PDB entry 8ZDJ | electron microscopy, 3.74 A resolution | chains A and B of the 42 polymer chains in the assembly

# Chain A (and B)
Protein: Portal Protein (gp5)
Source organism: Mycolicibacterium smegmatis MC2 155
Notes: chain B of this document is another copy of the same molecule, construct and numbering; everything in this record applies to it too
Chain sequence (506 residues; numbered 2 to 507; the number before each row is that of its first residue):
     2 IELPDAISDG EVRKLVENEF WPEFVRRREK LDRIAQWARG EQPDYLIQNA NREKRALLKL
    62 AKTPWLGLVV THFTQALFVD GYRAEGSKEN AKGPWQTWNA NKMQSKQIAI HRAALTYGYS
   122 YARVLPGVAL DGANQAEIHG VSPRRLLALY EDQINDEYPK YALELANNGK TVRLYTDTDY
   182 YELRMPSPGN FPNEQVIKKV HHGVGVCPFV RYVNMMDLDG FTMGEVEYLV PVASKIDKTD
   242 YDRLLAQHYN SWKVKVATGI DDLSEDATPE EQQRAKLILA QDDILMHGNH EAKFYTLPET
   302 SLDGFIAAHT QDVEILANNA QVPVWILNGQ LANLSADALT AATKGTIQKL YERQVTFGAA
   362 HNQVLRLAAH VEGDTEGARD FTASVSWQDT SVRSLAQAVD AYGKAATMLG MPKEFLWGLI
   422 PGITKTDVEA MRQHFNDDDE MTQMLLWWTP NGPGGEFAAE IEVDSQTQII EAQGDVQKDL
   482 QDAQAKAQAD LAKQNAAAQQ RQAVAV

# Interface between chain A and chain B
Contacting residue pairs - 229 pairs, chain A then chain B:
  Arg40(A) - Phe222(B)
  Arg40(A) - Met224(B)
  Glu54(A) - Leu47(B)
  Ala57(A) - Tyr46(B)
  Ala57(A) - Leu47(B)  hydrophobic
  Leu58(A) - Lys239(B)
  Lys60(A) - Pro232(B)
  Leu61(A) - Tyr46(B)  hydrophobic
  Leu61(A) - Pro232(B)
  Leu61(A) - Ser235(B)
  Leu61(A) - Lys236(B)
  Leu61(A) - Lys239(B)
  Lys63(A) - Pro232(B)
  Thr64(A) - Val233(B)
  Thr64(A) - Ile316(B)
  Thr64(A) - Asn320(B)
  Pro65(A) - Tyr229(B)  hydrogen bond (backbone-side chain)
  Pro65(A) - Asn320(B)  hydrogen bond (backbone-side chain)
  Trp66(A) - Ile316(B)  hydrophobic
  Trp66(A) - Asn320(B)
  Gly68(A) - Tyr229(B)
  Leu69(A) - Tyr229(B)
  Leu69(A) - Asn319(B)
  Leu69(A) - Gln322(B)
  Thr72(A) - Gln322(B)
  Gln76(A) - Gln322(B)  hydrogen bond
  Gln76(A) - Gly346(B)
  Gln76(A) - Gln349(B)
  Gln76(A) - Lys350(B)
  Gln76(A) - Glu353(B)
  Phe79(A) - Tyr352(B)  hydrophobic
  Ala101(A) - Phe382(B)  hydrophobic
  Lys103(A) - Gln364(B)
  Gln105(A) - Val356(B)
  Ser106(A) - Met217(B)
  Ser106(A) - Val356(B)
  Ser106(A) - Ala360(B)
  Ile109(A) - Glu353(B)
  Ile109(A) - Val356(B)  hydrophobic
  Ala110(A) - Met217(B)
  Ala110(A) - Leu219(B)  hydrophobic
  Arg113(A) - Met216(B)
  Arg113(A) - Met217(B)  hydrogen bond (side chain-backbone)
  Arg113(A) - Glu353(B)  salt bridge
  Ala114(A) - Leu219(B)  hydrophobic
  Tyr118(A) - Asp220(B)  hydrogen bond
  Ser121(A) - Leu219(B)
  Leu131(A) - Arg380(B)
  His140(A) - Asn156(B)  hydrogen bond
  Gly141(A) - Leu219(B)
  Val142(A) - Leu219(B)
  Ser143(A) - Leu219(B)
  Ser143(A) - Asp220(B)  hydrogen bond
  Arg145(A) - Asp220(B)  salt bridge
  Arg145(A) - Phe222(B)
  Arg146(A) - Leu219(B)  hydrogen bond (side chain-backbone)
  Arg146(A) - Asp220(B)  salt bridge
  Asn168(A) - Asp153(B)  hydrogen bond
  Asn168(A) - Ile155(B)
  Asn168(A) - Asn156(B)
  Asn169(A) - Glu152(B)  hydrogen bond (side chain-backbone)
  Asp241(A) - Lys236(B)  salt bridge
  Asp241(A) - Gln312(B)
  Arg244(A) - Lys236(B)
  Arg244(A) - Ala309(B)
  Arg244(A) - Gln312(B)
  Arg244(A) - Asp313(B)  salt bridge
  Gln248(A) - Thr240(B)  hydrogen bond
  Gln248(A) - Asp243(B)
  His249(A) - Leu47(B)
  His249(A) - Lys239(B)
  Ser252(A) - Thr301(B)
  Ser252(A) - Phe306(B)
  Trp253(A) - Asn251(B)
  Trp253(A) - Thr301(B)
  Lys254(A) - Asn251(B)  hydrogen bond (backbone-side chain)
  Lys254(A) - Pro299(B)
  Lys254(A) - Glu300(B)
  Lys254(A) - Thr301(B)
  Lys256(A) - Tyr250(B)
  Lys256(A) - Asn251(B)
  Lys256(A) - Leu298(B)
  Leu280(A) - Trp253(B)
  Leu280(A) - Val255(B)  hydrophobic
  Ala281(A) - Trp253(B)  hydrogen bond (backbone-side chain)
  Gln282(A) - Trp253(B)
  Ile285(A) - Lys256(B)
  Ile285(A) - Leu286(B)  hydrophobic
  Leu286(A) - Lys256(B)  hydrogen bond (backbone-backbone)
  Leu286(A) - Val257(B)
  Leu286(A) - Ala258(B)  hydrogen bond (backbone-backbone)
  Met287(A) - Ala258(B)
  Met287(A) - Ile261(B)  hydrophobic
  His288(A) - Ala258(B)  hydrogen bond (backbone-backbone)
  His288(A) - Thr259(B)
  His288(A) - Gly260(B)  hydrogen bond (backbone-backbone)
  His288(A) - Ile261(B)
  Gly289(A) - Gly260(B)
  Gly289(A) - Ile261(B)
  Gly289(A) - Asp263(B)
  Asn290(A) - Gly260(B)  hydrogen bond (backbone-backbone)
  His291(A) - Gly260(B)
  Ala293(A) - Thr259(B)
  Lys294(A) - Tyr296(B)
  Phe295(A) - Val257(B)  hydrophobic
  Phe295(A) - Thr259(B)
  Phe295(A) - Tyr296(B)  hydrogen bond (backbone-side chain)
  Phe295(A) - Leu298(B)
  Tyr296(A) - Leu298(B)  hydrophobic
  Thr297(A) - Leu298(B)
  Thr297(A) - Pro299(B)
  Glu300(A) - Thr301(B)
  Glu300(A) - Ser302(B)
  Ile307(A) - Ala308(B)  hydrophobic
  Ile307(A) - Gln312(B)
  His310(A) - Gln312(B)
  His310(A) - Ile316(B)
  Trp326(A) - Asn319(B)  hydrogen bond (backbone-side chain)
  Trp326(A) - Ala342(B)  hydrogen bond (side chain-backbone)
  Ile327(A) - Asn319(B)  hydrogen bond (backbone-side chain)
  Leu328(A) - Asn319(B)
  Asn329(A) - Asn319(B)
  Gln331(A) - Gln331(B)
  Gln331(A) - Leu332(B)
  Gln331(A) - Ala333(B)  hydrogen bond (side chain-backbone)
  Leu332(A) - Leu335(B)
  Leu332(A) - Ala339(B)
  Leu332(A) - Ala342(B)  hydrophobic
  Ala333(A) - Leu335(B)
  Asn334(A) - Asn334(B)  hydrogen bond (side chain-backbone)
  Asn334(A) - Leu335(B)
  Asn334(A) - Ser336(B)  hydrogen bond (side chain-backbone)
  Asn334(A) - Ala339(B)
  Leu335(A) - Ser336(B)  hydrogen bond (backbone-side chain)
  Leu335(A) - Ala339(B)
  Ala337(A) - Asp338(B)
  Leu340(A) - Asp338(B)
  Leu340(A) - Ala342(B)  hydrophobic
  Gln389(A) - Tyr352(B)
  Val393(A) - Lys345(B)
  Arg394(A) - Asp338(B)
  Arg394(A) - Thr341(B)
  Ser395(A) - Ala337(B)
  Ser395(A) - Asp338(B)  hydrogen bond (backbone-side chain)
  Ser395(A) - Thr341(B)
  Ser395(A) - Gln398(B)
  Leu396(A) - Arg394(B)
  Leu396(A) - Gln398(B)
  Leu396(A) - Ala402(B)  hydrophobic
  Leu396(A) - Tyr403(B)
  Ala397(A) - Gln398(B)
  Ala397(A) - Ala402(B)  hydrophobic
  Gln398(A) - Asp338(B)
  Val400(A) - Ala402(B)
  Val400(A) - Ala406(B)
  Asp401(A) - Lys405(B)
  Tyr403(A) - Leu410(B)
  Gly404(A) - Met409(B)
  Ala407(A) - Leu410(B)  hydrophobic
  Thr408(A) - Met409(B)
  Lys414(A) - Met409(B)
  Lys414(A) - Leu410(B)
  Leu417(A) - Leu410(B)  hydrophobic
  Trp418(A) - Leu410(B)  hydrogen bond (side chain-backbone)
  Trp418(A) - Gly411(B)
  Trp418(A) - Met412(B)
  Trp418(A) - Pro413(B)
  Ile421(A) - Leu410(B)  hydrophobic
  Ile421(A) - Met412(B)  hydrophobic
  Pro422(A) - Tyr403(B)
  Gly423(A) - Leu420(B)
  Ile424(A) - Tyr403(B)  hydrophobic
  Ile424(A) - Leu420(B)  hydrophobic
  Thr427(A) - Glu86(B)
  Asp428(A) - Phe416(B)
  Glu430(A) - Glu86(B)
  Ala431(A) - Gly87(B)
  Ala431(A) - Phe416(B)
  Met432(A) - Met412(B)  hydrophobic
  Met432(A) - Pro413(B)  hydrophobic
  Met432(A) - Phe416(B)  hydrophobic
  Gln434(A) - Gly87(B)
  His435(A) - Gly87(B)  hydrogen bond (side chain-backbone)
  His435(A) - Ser88(B)
  His435(A) - Lys89(B)
  Phe436(A) - Gly411(B)
  Phe436(A) - Pro413(B)  hydrophobic
  Met442(A) - Glu415(B)
  Met442(A) - Trp418(B)  hydrophobic
  Met442(A) - Arg433(B)
  Met442(A) - Phe436(B)  hydrophobic
  Thr443(A) - Lys89(B)
  Met445(A) - Phe436(B)  hydrophobic
  Met445(A) - Leu447(B)  hydrophobic
  Leu446(A) - Lys414(B)  hydrogen bond (backbone-side chain)
  Leu446(A) - Glu415(B)
  Leu446(A) - Trp418(B)  hydrophobic
  Leu446(A) - Phe436(B)  hydrophobic
  Trp449(A) - Lys414(B)
  Trp449(A) - Leu447(B)  hydrophobic
  Asn452(A) - Thr450(B)
  Gly453(A) - Leu447(B)
  Pro454(A) - Leu447(B)
  Pro454(A) - Trp448(B)
  Phe458(A) - Trp448(B)  hydrophobic
  Ile462(A) - Trp448(B)  hydrophobic
  Ile462(A) - Gly456(B)
  Ile462(A) - Glu457(B)
  Ile462(A) - Ala460(B)  hydrophobic
  Ser466(A) - Ala460(B)
  Ser466(A) - Val464(B)
  Gln469(A) - Val464(B)
  Ile470(A) - Gln467(B)
  Ile470(A) - Ile471(B)  hydrophobic
  Gln474(A) - Ile471(B)
  Val477(A) - Ile471(B)  hydrophobic
  Asp480(A) - Lys479(B)  salt bridge
  Leu481(A) - Gln478(B)
  Leu481(A) - Lys479(B)
  Leu481(A) - Gln482(B)
  Gln485(A) - Gln482(B)  hydrogen bond
  Ala488(A) - Ala486(B)  hydrophobic
  Leu492(A) - Gln489(B)
  Leu492(A) - Ala493(B)  hydrophobic
  Gln495(A) - Ala490(B)
  Gln495(A) - Lys494(B)
  Asn496(A) - Ala493(B)
  Ala499(A) - Ala497(B)  hydrophobic
  Gln503(A) - Gln500(B)
Interface residues without a listed pair, chain A (143 interface residues in all): His73, Ala77, Gln97, Asn100, Lys107, Ile111, Lys171, Leu245, Lys277, Asp283, Ser302, Asp304, Gly330, Ser392, Lys405, Asp438, Glu441, Pro451, Ala459, Ala473
Interface residues without a listed pair, chain B (130 interface residues in all): Glu3, Asn52, Arg84, Asp218, Ser252, Lys277, Leu280, Glu292, Gly305, Glu315, Val325, Ala343, Arg354, Thr357, Ala399, Leu417, Asn437, Trp449, Thr468, Gln501

# In short
143 residues of chain A and 130 residues of chain B are in contact; the contacts include 31 hydrogen bonds and
6 salt bridges. Polar contacts include Arg113(A)-Glu353(B), Arg145(A)-Asp220(B) and Arg146(A)-Asp220(B).
Both chains are Portal Protein (gp5) (Mycolicibacterium smegmatis MC2 155). Entry 8ZDJ (Cryo-EM structure of
Mycobacteriophage Douge genome-packed connector (gp5, gp9, gp10, gp12 and gp13)) was determined by electron
microscopy together with 8ZDK, 8ZDL, 8ZDO and 8ZDQ from the same study.
